6MU5 - chains P and A of the 3 polymer chains in the assembly; structure by X-ray diffraction, 1.91 A resolution.

[Chain P]
Molecule: 10-nt DNA strand
Sequence (10 nucleotides; row label = number of the first residue in the row):
     1 GCGATCACGT

[Chain A]
Protein: DNA polymerase I
From: Geobacillus stearothermophilus
Notes: EC 2.7.7.7
UniProtKB: E1C9K5 (E1C9K5_GEOSE); residues 297-876 here correspond to UniProt positions 1-580 (UniProt number = residue number - 296)
Amino-acid sequence (580 residues; each row starts with the number of its first residue):
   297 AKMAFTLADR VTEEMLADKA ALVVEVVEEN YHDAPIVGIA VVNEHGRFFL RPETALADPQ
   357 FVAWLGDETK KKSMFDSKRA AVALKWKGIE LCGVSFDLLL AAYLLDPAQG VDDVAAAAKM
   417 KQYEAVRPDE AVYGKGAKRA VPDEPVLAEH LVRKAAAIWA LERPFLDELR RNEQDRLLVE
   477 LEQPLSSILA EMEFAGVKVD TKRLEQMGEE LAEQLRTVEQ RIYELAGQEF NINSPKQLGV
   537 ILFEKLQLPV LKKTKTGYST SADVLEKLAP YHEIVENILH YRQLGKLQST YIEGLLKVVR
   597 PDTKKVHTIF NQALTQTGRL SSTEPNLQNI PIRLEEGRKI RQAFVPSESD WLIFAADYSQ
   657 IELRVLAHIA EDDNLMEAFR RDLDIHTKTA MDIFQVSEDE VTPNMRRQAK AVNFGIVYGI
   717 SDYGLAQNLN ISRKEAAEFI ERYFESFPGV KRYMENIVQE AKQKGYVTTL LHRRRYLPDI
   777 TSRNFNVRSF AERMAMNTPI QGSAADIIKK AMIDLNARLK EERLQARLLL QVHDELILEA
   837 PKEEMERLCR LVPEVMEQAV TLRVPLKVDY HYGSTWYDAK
Unresolved in the structure: 297-298
Sequence notes: conflict Thr550 (Ser254 in E1C9K5)
From the paper describing this entry:
  - binding site for the 10-nt DNA strand (chain P): Tyr714
  - conformationally variable residues (loop rearrangement): Tyr714
  - binding site for Tna (5'-d(p*(tg)p*(tft)p*(fa2)p*(tc)p*(tg)p*(tft)p*(tg)p*(fa2)p*(tft)p*(tc)p*(tg)p*(tc)p*(fa2))-3'): Ser617

[Chain P / chain A interface]
Pairs across the interface (33):
  DA4(P) with Thr552(A), hydrogen bond to the phosphate
  DT5(P) with Pro531(A), phosphate contact; Thr550(A), hydrogen bond to the phosphate; Lys551(A), hydrogen bond to the phosphate; Thr552(A), hydrogen bond to the phosphate
  DC6(P) with Thr550(A), phosphate contact; Ser555(A), phosphate contact; Thr556(A), hydrogen bond to the phosphate; Ser557(A), phosphate contact; Arg578(A), hydrogen bond to the phosphate
  DA7(P) with Ser557(A), phosphate contact; Ala558(A), hydrogen bond to the phosphate; Arg578(A), salt bridge to the phosphate; Lys582(A), hydrogen bond to the base
  DC8(P) with Gln579(A), hydrogen bond to the phosphate; Lys582(A), sugar contact; Tyr587(A), hydrogen bond to the sugar; Asn625(A), hydrogen bond to the base; Pro627(A), phosphate contact
  DG9(P) with Gln624(A), sugar contact; Asn625(A), sugar contact; Ile626(A), sugar contact; Pro627(A), phosphate contact; Ile628(A), hydrogen bond to the phosphate; Arg629(A), hydrogen bond to the phosphate
  DT10(P) with Arg615(A), hydrogen bond to the base; Ile628(A), phosphate contact; Phe710(A), base contact; Tyr714(A), hydrogen bond to the base; Val828(A), phosphate contact; His829(A), phosphate contact; Asp830(A), hydrogen bond to the phosphate; Glu831(A), phosphate contact
Also at the interface, not in a pair above, chain P (8 interface residues in all): DG1
Also at the interface, not in a pair above, chain A (28 interface residues in all): Ala433, Tyr554, Arg637

[Summary]
The interface between chain P and chain A involves 8 residues on one side and 28 on the other; the contacts
include 16 hydrogen bonds and 1 salt bridge. Among the polar pairs are DA7(P)-Lys582(A), DC8(P)-Asn625(A) and
DT10(P)-Arg615(A). The paper reports a binding site for the 10-nt DNA strand (chain P) at Tyr714(A); a binding
site for Tna (5'-d(p*(tg)p*(tft)p*(fa2)p*(tc)p*(tg)p*(tft)p*(tg)p*(fa2)p*(tft)p*(tc)p*(tg)p*(tc)p*(fa2))-3')
at Ser617(A).
Chain P is a 10-nt DNA strand and chain A is DNA polymerase I (Geobacillus stearothermophilus); the structure,
Bst DNA polymerase I TNA/DNA binary complex, was determined by X-ray diffraction, deposited together with
6MU4.
